PDB entry 6Z1K | X-ray diffraction, 1.48 A resolution | chain A

[Chain A]
Name: BH32.6 protein
From: synthetic construct
Sequence (242 residues; each row starts with the number of its first residue):
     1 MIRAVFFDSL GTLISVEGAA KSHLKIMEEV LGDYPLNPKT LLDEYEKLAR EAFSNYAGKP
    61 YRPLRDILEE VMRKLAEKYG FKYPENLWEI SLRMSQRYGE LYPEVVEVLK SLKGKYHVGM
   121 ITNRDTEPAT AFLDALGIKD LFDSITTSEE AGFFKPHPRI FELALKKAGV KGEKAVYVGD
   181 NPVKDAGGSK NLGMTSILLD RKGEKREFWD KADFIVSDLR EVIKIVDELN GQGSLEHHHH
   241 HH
Not modelled in the structure: 232-242
Ion coordination: Ca2+: Asp8, Leu10, Asp180, Asn181 (together with formate)

[Summary]
The Ca2+ site is built by Asp8, Leu10, Asp180 and Asn181.
Chain A is BH32.6 protein (synthetic construct); the structure, A de novo Enzyme for the Morita-Baylis-Hillman
Reaction BH32.6, was determined by X-ray diffraction, deposited together with 7O1D and 6Z1L.
